PDB entry 7D0A | electron microscopy, 4.00 A resolution | chains B and C of the 12 polymer chains in the assembly

== Chain B ==
Molecule: ABC transporter ATP-binding protein
Source organism: Acinetobacter baumannii
UniProtKB: A0A086HZU3 (A0A086HZU3_ACIBA); residues 2-273 here correspond to UniProt positions 1-272 (UniProt number = residue number - 1)
Amino-acid sequence (273 residues; row label = number of the first residue in the row):
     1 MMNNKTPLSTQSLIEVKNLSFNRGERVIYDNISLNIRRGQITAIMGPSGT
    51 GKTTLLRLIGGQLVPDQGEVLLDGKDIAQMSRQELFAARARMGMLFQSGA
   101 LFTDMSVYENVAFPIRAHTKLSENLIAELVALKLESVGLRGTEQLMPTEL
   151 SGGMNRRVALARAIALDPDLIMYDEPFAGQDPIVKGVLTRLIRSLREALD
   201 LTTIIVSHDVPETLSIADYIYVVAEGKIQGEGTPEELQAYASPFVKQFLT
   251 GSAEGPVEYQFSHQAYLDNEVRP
Disordered / not traced: 1-9, 273
Sequence notes: initiating methionine (1)
Small-molecule neighbours:
  - ADP (adenosine-5'-diphosphate), molecule 1: R23, G24, R26, I28, P47, S48, G49, T50, G51, K52, T54, R57, L63
  - ADP, molecule 2: E149, S151, G153, M154
  - vanadate (VO4), molecule 1: P47, S48, K52, E175, H208
  - vanadate (VO4), molecule 2: G153, G179, D181
Reported in the primary citation:
  - binding site for ADP: R23, R26, K52, T54

== Chain C ==
Molecule: Anti-sigma factor antagonist
Source organism: Acinetobacter baumannii
UniProtKB: V5V9K5 (V5V9K5_ACIBA); numbering as in UniProt (aligned over 2-95)
Amino-acid sequence (103 residues; numbered 1 to 103; the number before each row is that of its first residue):
     1 VVQYLNQELVVSGKIDFENAEQQYQAGLAIIKKQTSFPLIVDLKQLEHGN
    51 TLALAVLVQWLRQTPQKSGLHFKNVPEKMLKIIQACHLQEDLHLVLEHHH
   101 HHH
Disordered / not traced: 96-103
Sequence notes: expression tag (1, 96-103)

== Interface between chain B and chain C ==
Pairs across the interface - 25 pairs, chain B then chain C:
  K120(B) with F17(C)
  L121(B) with F17(C); E18(C); N19(C); E21(C)
  S122(B) with E21(C)
  L125(B) with A20(C); E21(C); V56(C), hydrophobic
  E128(B) with A55(C); V56(C); Q59(C), hydrogen bond
  L129(B) with T51(C); L52(C), hydrophobic; A55(C), hydrophobic
  L132(B) with T51(C); L54(C), hydrophobic; A55(C), hydrophobic
  E135(B) with C86(C)
  S136(B) with T51(C), hydrogen bond; C86(C)
  D167(B) with N50(C)
  E197(B) with K81(C)
  A198(B) with K78(C); K81(C)
Interface residues without a listed pair, chain B (15 interface residues in all): N124, S194, L199
Interface residues without a listed pair, chain C (18 interface residues in all): Y24, G49, I82

== Summary ==
Chain B and chain C form an interface of 15 and 18 residues respectively; the contacts include 2 hydrogen
bonds. Polar pairs include E128(B)-Q59(C) and S136(B)-T51(C). Chain B binds ADP and vanadate. The paper
reports a binding site for ADP at R23(B), R26(B) and K52(B) among others.
Here chain B is ABC transporter ATP-binding protein and chain C is Anti-sigma factor antagonist, both from
Acinetobacter baumannii. Entry 7D0A (Acinetobacter MlaFEDB complex in ADP-vanadate trapped Vclose
conformation) was determined by electron microscopy, deposited together with 7D06, 7D08 and 7D09.
